PDB entry 8G4X | electron microscopy, 2.56 A resolution | chains A and L of the 7 polymer chains in the assembly

[Chain A]
Protein: Gamma-aminobutyric acid receptor subunit alpha-1
Source organism: Mus musculus
Reference sequence: P62812 (GBRA1_MOUSE); residues -26 to 428 here correspond to UniProt positions 1-455 (UniProt number = residue number + 27)
Chain sequence (455 residues; row label = number of the first residue in the row; numbers below 1 keep their minus sign (Met-26 is residue -26)):
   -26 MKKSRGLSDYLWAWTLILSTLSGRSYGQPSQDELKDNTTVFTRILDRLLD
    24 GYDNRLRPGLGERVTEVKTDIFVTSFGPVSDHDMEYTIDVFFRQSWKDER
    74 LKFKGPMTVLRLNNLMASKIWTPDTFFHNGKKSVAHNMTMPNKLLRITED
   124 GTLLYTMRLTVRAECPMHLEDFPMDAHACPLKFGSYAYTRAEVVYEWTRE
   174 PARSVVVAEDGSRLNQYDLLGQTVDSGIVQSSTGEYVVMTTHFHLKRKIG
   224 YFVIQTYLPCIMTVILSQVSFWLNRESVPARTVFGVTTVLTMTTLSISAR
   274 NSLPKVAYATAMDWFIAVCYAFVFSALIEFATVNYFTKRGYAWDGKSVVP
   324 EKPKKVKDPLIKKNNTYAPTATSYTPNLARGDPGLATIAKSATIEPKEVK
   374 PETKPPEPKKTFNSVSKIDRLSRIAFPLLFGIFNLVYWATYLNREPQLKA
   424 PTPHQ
Unresolved in the structure: -26 to 8, 319-382, 419-428
Cystine bridges: Cys138-Cys152
Covalently attached groups: glycan linked to Asn110
Ligand contacts:
  - gamma-amino-butanoic acid (ABU): Phe64, Arg66, Leu117, Thr129
  - PIO ([(2R)-2-octanoyloxy-3-[oxidanyl-[(1R,2R,3S,4R,5R,6S)-2,3,6-tris(oxidanyl)-4,5-diphosphonooxy-cyclohexyl]oxy-phosphoryl]oxy-propyl] octanoate): Arg248, Ser298, Ile301, Glu302, Thr305, Phe309, Lys311, Arg312, Asn386, Ser387, Ser389, Lys390, Ile391, Leu394, Ser395, Phe399
  - allopregnanolone (Y4B): Ile238, Gln241, Val242, Trp245, Pro400
Swiss-Prot annotation at these positions:
  - binding site (4-aminobutanoate): Arg66, Thr129
  - glycosylation (N-linked (GlcNAc...) asparagine): Asn10, Asn110
From the paper describing this entry:
  - specificity-determining residues: Ser204 (proposed by the authors, not directly observed)

[Chain L]
Protein: Light Chain of 8E3 Fab
Source organism: Mus musculus
Notes: antibody fragment or engineered binder
Chain sequence (213 residues; numbered 1 to 213; the number before each row is that of its first residue):
     1 YIVMTQSPKSMSMSLGERVTLSCRASEYVGSYVSWYQQKPEQSPKLLIYG
    51 ASNRYTGVPDRFAGSGSATDFTLTITSVQAEDLADYHCGQTYNYPTFGGG
   101 TKLEIKRADAAPTVSIFPPSSEQLTSGGASVVCFLNNFYPKDINVKWKID
   151 GSERQNGVLNSWTDQDSKDSTYSMSSTLTLTKDEYERHNSYTCEATHKTS
   201 TSPIVKSFNRNEC
Unresolved in the structure: 106-213
Cystine bridges: Cys23-Cys88

[Chain A / chain L interface]
Pairs across the interface (21; chain A residue first):
  Trp170(A) with Tyr32(L), hydrogen bond
  Glu173(A) with Asn93(L); Tyr94(L)
  Pro174(A) with Tyr32(L); Thr91(L); Tyr92(L)
  Ala175(A) with Tyr92(L), hydrogen bond (backbone-backbone); Asn93(L)
  Arg176(A) with Asn93(L); Tyr94(L), hydrogen bond
  Gln195(A) with Tyr92(L)
  Thr196(A) with Tyr28(L); Tyr92(L)
  Val197(A) with Tyr28(L); Tyr32(L); Tyr92(L)
  Asp198(A) with Tyr28(L); Ser31(L), hydrogen bond; Tyr32(L)
  Ser199(A) with Ser31(L); Tyr32(L)
Interface residues without a listed pair, chain L (8 interface residues in all): Gly30

[Overview]
10 residues of chain A face 8 of chain L across their interface; the contacts include 4 hydrogen bonds. Polar
pairs include Trp170(A)-Tyr32(L), Arg176(A)-Tyr94(L) and Asp198(A)-Ser31(L). Ligands of chain A: compound PIO,
allopregnanolone and gamma-amino-butanoic acid. Covalently linked N-acetylglucosamine: at Asn110(A). From the
paper: the specificity determinant Ser204(A).
Here chain A is Gamma-aminobutyric acid receptor subunit alpha-1 and chain L is Light Chain of 8E3 Fab, both
from Mus musculus. Entry 8G4X (Native GABA-A receptor from the mouse brain, meta-alpha1-alpha3-beta2-gamma2
subtype, in complex with GABA and allopregnanolone) was determined by electron microscopy (same publication as
8FOI, 8G4N, 8G4O, 8G5F, 8G5G and 8G5H).
